8YSP - chains A and B; structure by X-ray diffraction, 2.00 A resolution.

Chain A (and B):
Molecule: CylI
From: Cylindrospermum licheniforme UTEX B 2014
Notes: chain B of this document is another copy of the same molecule, construct and numbering; everything in this record applies to it too
UniProt: K7SIG4 (K7SIG4_9NOST); residue numbers follow UniProt; this construct covers 1-373
Chain sequence (394 residues; row label = number of the first residue in the row; numbers below 1 keep their minus sign (Met-20 is residue -20)):
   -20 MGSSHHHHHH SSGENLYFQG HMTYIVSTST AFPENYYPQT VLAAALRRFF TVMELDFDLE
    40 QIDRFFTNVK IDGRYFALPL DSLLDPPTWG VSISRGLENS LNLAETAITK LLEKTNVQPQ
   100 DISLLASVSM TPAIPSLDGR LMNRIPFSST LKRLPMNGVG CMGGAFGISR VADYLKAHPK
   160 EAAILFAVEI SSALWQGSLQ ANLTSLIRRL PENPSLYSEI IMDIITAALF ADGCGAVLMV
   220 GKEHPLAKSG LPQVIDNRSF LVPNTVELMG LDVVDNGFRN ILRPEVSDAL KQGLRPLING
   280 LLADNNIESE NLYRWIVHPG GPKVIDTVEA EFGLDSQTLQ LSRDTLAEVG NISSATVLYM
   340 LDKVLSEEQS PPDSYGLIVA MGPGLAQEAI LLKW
Unresolved in the structure: -20 to 0, 61-65 (chain B: -20 to 0, 60-61, 64, 253-255, 347-350)
Construct notes: initiating methionine (-20); expression tag (-19 to 0)

Interface between chain A and chain B:
Residue-residue contacts - 81 pairs, chain A then chain B:
  Gly69(A) with Val252(B)
  Ile72(A) with Val252(B), hydrophobic
  Met109(A) with Ile113(B), hydrophobic
  Ala112(A) with Gly137(B)
  Ile113(A) with Asn136(B); Gly137(B); Gly249(B); Leu250(B), hydrogen bond (backbone-backbone); Pro362(B), hydrophobic
  Pro114(A) with Gly137(B); Val245(B), hydrophobic; Met248(B); Pro362(B); Gly363(B)
  Ser115(A) with Gly137(B), hydrogen bond (backbone-backbone)
  Gly118(A) with Leu240(B)
  Arg119(A) with Val245(B)
  Met121(A) with Leu240(B), hydrophobic
  Asn122(A) with Pro242(B); Asn243(B), hydrogen bond (side chain-backbone); Val245(B)
  Ser128(A) with Ser238(B); Phe239(B); Leu240(B), hydrogen bond (backbone-backbone)
  Thr129(A) with Ser238(B)
  Leu130(A) with Ser238(B), hydrogen bond (backbone-side chain)
  Lys131(A) with Arg149(B); Asp152(B), salt bridge; Asn236(B); Ser238(B)
  Arg132(A) with Met141(B); Phe145(B); Arg149(B); Ala365(B)
  Leu133(A) with Leu133(B), hydrophobic
  Pro134(A) with Met135(B); Asn136(B), hydrogen bond (backbone-backbone); Phe145(B)
  Met135(A) with Pro134(B)
  Asn136(A) with Pro134(B), hydrogen bond (backbone-backbone); Met135(B); Asn136(B)
  Gly137(A) with Ala112(B); Pro114(B); Ser115(B), hydrogen bond (backbone-backbone)
  Phe145(A) with Arg132(B); Pro134(B)
  Arg149(A) with Lys131(B); Arg132(B)
  Asp152(A) with Lys131(B), salt bridge; His157(B), salt bridge
  Tyr153(A) with Asp152(B)
  Lys155(A) with Ala156(B); His157(B)
  Ala156(A) with Lys155(B); Ala156(B), hydrophobic
  His157(A) with Asp152(B); Lys155(B), hydrogen bond
  Ser238(A) with Ser128(B); Thr129(B); Leu130(B)
  Phe239(A) with Ser128(B); Thr129(B)
  Leu240(A) with Gly118(B); Met121(B), hydrophobic; Ser128(B), hydrogen bond (backbone-backbone)
  Pro242(A) with Asn122(B)
  Asn243(A) with Asn122(B), hydrogen bond (backbone-side chain)
  Val245(A) with Arg119(B); Asn122(B)
  Met248(A) with Pro114(B)
  Gly249(A) with Ile113(B)
  Leu250(A) with Ile113(B), hydrogen bond (backbone-backbone)
  Val252(A) with Gly69(B); Ile72(B), hydrophobic; Pro111(B), hydrophobic
  Asp254(A) with Trp68(B)
  Pro362(A) with Ile113(B), hydrophobic; Pro114(B)
  Gly363(A) with Pro114(B)
  Ala365(A) with Arg132(B)
Interface residues without a listed pair, chain A (49 interface residues in all): Trp68, Val138, Gly139, Met141, Asn236, Arg237, Val253
Interface residues without a listed pair, chain B (49 interface residues in all): Thr67, Met109, Val138, Gly139, Tyr153, Arg237

Summary:
The chain A/chain B interface involves 49 residues from each chain, with 12 hydrogen bonds and 3 salt bridges.
Polar pairs include Lys131(A)-Asp152(B), Asp152(A)-His157(B) and Asn122(A)-Asn243(B).
Chain A and chain B are both CylI (Cylindrospermum licheniforme UTEX B 2014); the structure, Crystal structure
of a cyanobacteria type III polyketide synthase CylI, was determined by X-ray diffraction (same publication as
8YST, 8YT0 and 8YW7).
